PDB entry 4H0W | X-ray diffraction, 2.40 A resolution | chain A

# Chain A
Molecule: Serotransferrin
From: Homo sapiens
Reference sequence: P02787 (TRFE_HUMAN); residues 1-679 here correspond to UniProt positions 20-698 (UniProt number = residue number + 19)
Sequence (679 residues; each row starts with the number of its first residue):
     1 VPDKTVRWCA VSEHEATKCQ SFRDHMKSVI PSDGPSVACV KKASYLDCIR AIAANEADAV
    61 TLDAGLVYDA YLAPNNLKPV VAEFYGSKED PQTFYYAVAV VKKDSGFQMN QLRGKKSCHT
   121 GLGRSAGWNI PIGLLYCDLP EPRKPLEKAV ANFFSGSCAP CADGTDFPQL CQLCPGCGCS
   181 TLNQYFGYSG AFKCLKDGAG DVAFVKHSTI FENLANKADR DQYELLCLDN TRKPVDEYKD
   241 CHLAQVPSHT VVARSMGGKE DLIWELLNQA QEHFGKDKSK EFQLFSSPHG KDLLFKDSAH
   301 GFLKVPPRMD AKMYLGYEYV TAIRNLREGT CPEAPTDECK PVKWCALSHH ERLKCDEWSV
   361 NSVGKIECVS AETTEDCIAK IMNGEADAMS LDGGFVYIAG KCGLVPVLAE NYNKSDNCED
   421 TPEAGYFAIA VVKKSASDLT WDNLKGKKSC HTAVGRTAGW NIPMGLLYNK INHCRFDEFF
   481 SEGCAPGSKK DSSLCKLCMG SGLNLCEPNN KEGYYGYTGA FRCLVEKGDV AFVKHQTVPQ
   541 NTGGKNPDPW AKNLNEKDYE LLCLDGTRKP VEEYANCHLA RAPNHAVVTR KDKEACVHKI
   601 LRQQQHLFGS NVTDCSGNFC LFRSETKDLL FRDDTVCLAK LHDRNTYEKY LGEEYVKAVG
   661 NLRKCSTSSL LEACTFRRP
Disulfides: Cys-9/Cys-48, Cys-19/Cys-39, Cys-118/Cys-194, Cys-137/Cys-331, Cys-158/Cys-174, Cys-161/Cys-179, Cys-171/Cys-177, Cys-227/Cys-241, Cys-339/Cys-596, Cys-345/Cys-377, Cys-355/Cys-368, Cys-402/Cys-674, Cys-418/Cys-637, Cys-450/Cys-523, Cys-474/Cys-665, Cys-484/Cys-498, Cys-495/Cys-506, Cys-563/Cys-577, Cys-615/Cys-620
Glycans and other covalent adducts: N-acetylglucosamine (NAG) linked to Asn-413
Bound ions: Bismuth(III) ION: Tyr-188 (together with carbonate ion, nitrilotriacetic acid); Fe ion: Asp-392, Tyr-426, Tyr-517, His-585 (together with carbonate ion)
Ligand contacts:
  - carbonate ion (CO3), molecule 1: Thr-120, Arg-124, Ser-125, Ala-126, Gly-127, Tyr-188, Lys-206
  - carbonate ion (CO3), molecule 2: Asp-392, Tyr-426, Thr-452, Arg-456, Thr-457, Ala-458, Gly-459, Tyr-517, His-585
  - nitrilotriacetic acid (NTA): Asp-63, Tyr-95, Gly-123, Arg-124, Ser-125, Tyr-188, Lys-206, Lys-296
Curated features (UniProtKB/Swiss-Prot):
  - binding site (Fe(3+)): Asp-63, Tyr-95, Tyr-188, His-249, Asp-392, Tyr-426, Tyr-517, His-585
  - binding site (hydrogencarbonate): Thr-120, Arg-124, Ala-126, Gly-127, Thr-452, Arg-456, Ala-458, Gly-459
  - modified residue: Arg-23 (Dimethylated arginine), Ser-370 (Phosphoserine), Ser-666 (Phosphoserine)
  - glycosylation: Ser-32 (O-linked (GalNAc...) serine), Asn-413 (N-linked (GlcNAc...) (complex) asparagine), Asn-472 (N-linked (GlcNAc...) asparagine), Asn-611 (N-linked (GlcNAc...) (complex) asparagine)
What the authors report for this chain:
  - Bismuth(III) ION coordination: Tyr-188
  - conformationally variable residues (domain motion): Asp-63, Lys-206, His-249
  - binding site for carbonate ion: Arg-124
  - contacts within the chain: Gln-245/Arg-677 (hydrogen bond), Arg-308/Asp-376 (salt bridge), Ala-82/Phe-676 (hydrophobic contact), Phe-94/Phe-676 (hydrophobic contact), Leu-303/Phe-676 (hydrophobic contact), Pro-306/Phe-676 (hydrophobic contact), Met-309/Phe-676 (hydrophobic contact), Tyr-314/Arg-677 (hydrogen bond), Leu-315/Arg-677 (water-mediated contact), Lys-239/Arg-678 (hydrogen bond), Tyr-96/Arg-678 (water-mediated contact), Asp-240/Arg-678 (salt bridge)

# In short
Chain A binds carbonate ion and nitrilotriacetic acid. Covalently linked N-acetylglucosamine: at Asn-413.
Asp-392, Tyr-426, Tyr-517 and His-585 form the Fe ion site. Curated annotation (UniProt) lists 8 Fe3+-binding
residues and 8 hydrogencarbonate-binding residues. The paper reports a binding site for carbonate ion at
Arg-124; Bismuth(III) ION coordination by Tyr-188.
Chain A is Serotransferrin (Homo sapiens); the structure, Bismuth bound human serum transferrin, was
determined by X-ray diffraction (same publication as 3QYT).
